Entry 8OUF (electron microscopy, 3.10 A resolution); this record covers chains C and J of the 10 polymer chains in the assembly.

== Chain C ==
Protein: H/ACA ribonucleoprotein complex subunit DKC1
From: Homo sapiens
UniProt: O60832 (DKC1_HUMAN); numbering as in UniProt (aligned over 1-514)
Chain sequence (514 residues; row label = number of the first residue in the row):
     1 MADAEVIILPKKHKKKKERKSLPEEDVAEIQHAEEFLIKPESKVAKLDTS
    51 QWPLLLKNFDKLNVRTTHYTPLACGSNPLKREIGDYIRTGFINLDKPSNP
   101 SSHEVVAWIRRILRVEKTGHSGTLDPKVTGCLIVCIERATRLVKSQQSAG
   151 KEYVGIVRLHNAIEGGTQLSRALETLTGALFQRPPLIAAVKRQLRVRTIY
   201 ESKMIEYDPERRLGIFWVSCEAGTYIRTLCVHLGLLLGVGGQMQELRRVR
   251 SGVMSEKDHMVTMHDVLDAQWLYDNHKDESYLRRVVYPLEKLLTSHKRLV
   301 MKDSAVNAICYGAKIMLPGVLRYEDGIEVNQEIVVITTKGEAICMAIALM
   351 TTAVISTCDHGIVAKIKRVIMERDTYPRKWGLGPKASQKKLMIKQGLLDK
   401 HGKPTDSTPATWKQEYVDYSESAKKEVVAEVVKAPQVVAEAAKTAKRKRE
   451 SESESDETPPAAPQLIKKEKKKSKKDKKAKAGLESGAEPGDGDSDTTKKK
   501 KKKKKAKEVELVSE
Unresolved in the structure: 1-22, 187-191, 422-514
UniProt features mapped onto this chain:
  - region: A2 to S21 (Nucleolar localization)
  - active site: D125 (Nucleophile)
  - modified residue: A2 (N-acetylalanine), S21 (Phosphoserine), S387 (Phosphoserine), S451 (Phosphoserine), S453 (Phosphoserine), S455 (Phosphoserine), T458 (Phosphothreonine), S485 (Phosphoserine), S494 (Phosphoserine), S513 (Phosphoserine)
  - cross-link (Glycyl lysine isopeptide (Lys-Gly)): K20 (interchain with G-Cter in SUMO2), K39 (interchain with G-Cter in SUMO2), K43 (interchain with G-Cter in SUMO2), K191 (interchain with G-Cter in SUMO2), K394 (interchain with G-Cter in SUMO2), K413 (interchain with G-Cter in SUMO1), K424 (interchain with G-Cter in SUMO2), K433 (interchain with G-Cter in SUMO2), K467 (interchain with G-Cter in SUMO2)
Reported in the primary citation:
  - disease-associated variants - Q31E, Q31K, H68Q, H68R, H68Y (citing earlier work)
  - catalytic residues: D125 (citing earlier work)
  - disease-associated variants - F36V (proposed by the authors, not directly observed)
  - mutagenesis - T66A/T67A/H68A, H68A: decreased binding to Human telomerase RNA

== Chain J ==
Protein: H/ACA ribonucleoprotein complex subunit 3
From: Homo sapiens
UniProt: Q9NPE3 (NOP10_HUMAN); residue numbers follow UniProt; this construct covers 1-64
Chain sequence (64 residues; each row starts with the number of its first residue):
     1 MFLQYYLNEQGDRVYTLKKFDPMGQQTCSAHPARFSPDDKYSRHRITIKK
    51 RFKVLMTQQPRPVL

== Chain C / chain J interface ==
Contacting residue pairs (10):
  E24(C) - V63(J)
  E25(C) - P60(J)
  A28(C) - R61(J)
  A28(C) - P62(J)
  A28(C) - V63(J)  hydrophobic
  E29(C) - R61(J)
  Q31(C) - V63(J)
  Q31(C) - L64(J)  hydrogen bond (side chain-backbone)
  H32(C) - R61(J)
  H32(C) - P62(J)

== Summary ==
The interface between chain C and chain J involves 6 residues on one side and 5 on the other; the contacts
include 1 hydrogen bond. Its one hydrogen-bonded contact is Q31(C)-L64(J). The paper reports the catalytic
residue D125(C); T66A/T67A/H68A and H68A of chain C reduce binding to Human telomerase RNA.
Here chain C is H/ACA ribonucleoprotein complex subunit DKC1 and chain J is H/ACA ribonucleoprotein complex
subunit 3, both from Homo sapiens. Entry 8OUF (The H/ACA RNP lobe of human telomerase with the dyskerin thumb
loop in an open conformation) was determined by electron microscopy, deposited together with 8OUE.
